PDB entry 8W2I | electron microscopy, 3.60 A resolution | chains B and E of the 8 polymer chains in the assembly

# Chain B (and E)
Name: ATP-dependent 6-phosphofructokinase, liver type
Organism: Homo sapiens
Notes: EC 2.7.1.11; chain E of this document is another copy of the same molecule, construct and numbering; everything in this record applies to it too
UniProtKB: P17858 (PFKAL_HUMAN); numbering as in UniProt (aligned over 1-780)
Sequence (780 residues; numbered 1 to 780; the number before each row is that of its first residue):
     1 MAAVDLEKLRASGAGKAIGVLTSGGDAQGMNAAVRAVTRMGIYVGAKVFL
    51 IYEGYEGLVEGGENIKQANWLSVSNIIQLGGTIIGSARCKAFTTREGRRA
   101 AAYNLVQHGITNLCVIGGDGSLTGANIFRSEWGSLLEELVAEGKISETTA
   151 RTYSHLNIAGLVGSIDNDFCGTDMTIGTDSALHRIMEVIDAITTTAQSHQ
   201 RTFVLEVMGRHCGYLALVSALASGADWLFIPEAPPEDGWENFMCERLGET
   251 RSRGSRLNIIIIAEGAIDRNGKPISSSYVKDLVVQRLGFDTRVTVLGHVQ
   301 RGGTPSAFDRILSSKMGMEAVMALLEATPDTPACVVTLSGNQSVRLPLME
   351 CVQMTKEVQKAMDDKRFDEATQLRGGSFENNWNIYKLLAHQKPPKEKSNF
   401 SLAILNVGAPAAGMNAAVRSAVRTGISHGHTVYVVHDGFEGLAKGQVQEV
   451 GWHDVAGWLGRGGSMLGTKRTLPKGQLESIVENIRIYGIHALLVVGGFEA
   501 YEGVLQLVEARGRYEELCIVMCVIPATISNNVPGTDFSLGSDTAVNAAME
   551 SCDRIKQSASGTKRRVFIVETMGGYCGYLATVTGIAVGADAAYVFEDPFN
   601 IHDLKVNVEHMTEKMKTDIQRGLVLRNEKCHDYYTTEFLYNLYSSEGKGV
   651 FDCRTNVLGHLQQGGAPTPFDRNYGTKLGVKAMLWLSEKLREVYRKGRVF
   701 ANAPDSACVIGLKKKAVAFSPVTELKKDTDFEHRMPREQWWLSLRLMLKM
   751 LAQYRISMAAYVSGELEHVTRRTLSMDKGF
Disordered / not traced: 1-12, 754-780
Residues lining bound ligands:
  - ADP (adenosine-5'-diphosphate), molecule 1: Gly24, Gly25, Tyr55, Arg88, Cys89, Lys90, Phe92, Thr93, Gly118, Asp119, Gly120, Ser121, Gly124, Ile127
  - ADP, molecule 2: Asp173, Met174, Asp179, Tyr214, Phe308, Gly340, Asn341, Ser377, Asn381, Phe537, Asp542, Phe670, Lys677, Leu712
  - ADP, molecule 3: Asp226, Trp227, Leu228, Glu236, Phe242, Arg246, Trp382, Tyr385, Lys386, Ala389, His390
  - 6-O-phosphono-beta-D-fructofuranose (F6P): Gly25, Ile165, Asp166, Met208, Gly209, Arg210, Glu264, His298, Arg301
  - 1,6-di-O-phosphono-beta-D-fructofuranose (FBP): Ala409, Arg470, Thr527, Ile528, Ser529, Asn531, Met572, Gly573, Gly574, Glu628, His660, Gln663, Arg734
Swiss-Prot annotation at these positions:
  - region: Gln391 to Phe400 (Interdomain linker)
  - active site: Asp166 (Proton acceptor)
  - binding site (ATP): Gly25, Arg88, Cys89, Gly118 to Ser121
  - binding site (Mg(2+)): Asp119
  - binding site (substrate): Ser164 to Asp166, Arg201, Met208 to Arg210, Glu264, Arg292, His298 to Arg301
  - binding site (beta-D-fructose 2,6-bisphosphate): Arg470, Thr527 to Asn531, Arg565, Met572 to Gly574, Glu628, Arg654, His660 to Gln663, Arg734
  - modified residue: Ala2 (N-acetylalanine), Ser377 (Phosphoserine), Tyr640 (Phosphotyrosine), Ser775 (Phosphoserine)
  - glycosylation: Ser529 (O-linked (GlcNAc) serine)
  - mutagenesis: Thr527 (T527A: Does not affect GlcNAcylation), Ser529 (S529A: Prevents GlcNAcylation and enhance enzyme activity)
What the authors report for this chain:
  - self-association interface (contacts with another copy of this molecule); pairs are residue here / residue on that copy: Tyr514-Arg695, Phe700-Phe700, Asn702-Asn702, Arg511, Val693
  - mutagenesis - N702T: increased catalytic activity
  - mutagenesis - N702T: abolished localization
  - allosteric site: Thr194, Lys677 (from molecular simulation)

# Interface between chain B and chain E
Pairs across the interface (7):
  Cys170(B) with Lys696(E)
  Leu346(B) with Lys696(E)
  Pro347(B) with Gly697(E)
  Glu350(B) with Tyr694(E); Gly697(E)
  Met354(B) with Lys696(E)
  Leu373(B) with Arg695(E)

# Summary
Chain B and chain E form an interface of 6 and 4 residues respectively. Bound to chain B:
6-O-phosphono-beta-D-fructofuranose, 3 copies of ADP and 1,6-di-O-phosphono-beta-D-fructofuranose. From the
paper: N702T of chain B increases catalytic activity; an allosteric site at Thr194(B) and Lys677(B).
Both chains are ATP-dependent 6-phosphofructokinase, liver type (Homo sapiens). Entry 8W2I (Human liver
phosphofructokinase-1 filament in the R-state conformation) was determined by electron microscopy, deposited
together with 8W2G, 8W2H and 8W2J.
